Entry 5OFA (X-ray diffraction, 2.57 A resolution); this record covers chains B and A.

== Chain B (and A) ==
Protein: MORC family CW-type zinc finger protein 2
Source organism: Homo sapiens
Notes: chain A of this document is another copy of the same molecule, construct and numbering; everything in this record applies to it too
UniProtKB: Q9Y6X9 (MORC2_HUMAN); numbering as in UniProt (aligned over 1-603)
Sequence (606 residues; numbered -2 to 603; the number before each row is that of its first residue; numbers below 1 keep their minus sign (Gly-2 is residue -2)):
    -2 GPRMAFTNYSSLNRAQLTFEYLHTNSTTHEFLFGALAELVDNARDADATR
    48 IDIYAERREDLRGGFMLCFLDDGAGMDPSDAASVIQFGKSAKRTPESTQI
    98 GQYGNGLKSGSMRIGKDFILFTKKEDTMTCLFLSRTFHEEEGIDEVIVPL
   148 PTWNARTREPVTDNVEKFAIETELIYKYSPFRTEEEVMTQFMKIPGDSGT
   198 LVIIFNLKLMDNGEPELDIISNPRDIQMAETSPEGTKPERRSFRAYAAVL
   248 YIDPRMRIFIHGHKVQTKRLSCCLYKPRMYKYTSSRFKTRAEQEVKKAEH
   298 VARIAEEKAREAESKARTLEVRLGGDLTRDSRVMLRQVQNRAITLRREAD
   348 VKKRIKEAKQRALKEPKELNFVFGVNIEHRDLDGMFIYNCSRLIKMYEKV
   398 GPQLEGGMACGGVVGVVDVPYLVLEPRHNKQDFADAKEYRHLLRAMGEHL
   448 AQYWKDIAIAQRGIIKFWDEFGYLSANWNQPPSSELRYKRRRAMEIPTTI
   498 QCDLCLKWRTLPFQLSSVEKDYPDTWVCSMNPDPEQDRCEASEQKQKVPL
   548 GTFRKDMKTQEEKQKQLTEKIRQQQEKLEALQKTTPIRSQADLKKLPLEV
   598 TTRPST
Unresolved in the structure: -2 to 4, 228-230, 321-323, 551-603 (chain A: -2 to 3, 228-232, 510-520, 551-603)
Differences from the reference sequence: expression tag (-2 to 0); engineered mutation Arg424 (Thr in Q9Y6X9)
Bound ions: Mg2+: Asn39 (together with AMP-PNP); Zn2+: Cys499, Cys502, Cys525, Cys536
Small-molecule neighbours: AMP-PNP (ANP; phosphoaminophosphonic acid-adenylate ester): Glu35, Asn39, Ala40, Ala43, Asp68, Gly72, Met73, Val81, Lys86, Ser87, Lys89, Ile97, Gly98, Gln99, Tyr100, Gly101, Asn102, Gly103, Leu104, Lys105, Thr197, Lys427
Curated features (UniProtKB/Swiss-Prot):
  - zinc finger: Ala490 to Lys544 (CW-type)
  - binding site (ATP): Asn39, Ser87 to Lys89, Gln99 to Lys105, Lys427
  - binding site (Mg(2+)): Asn39
  - binding site (Zn(2+)): Cys499, Cys502, Cys525, Cys536
  - modified residue: Ala2 (N-acetylalanine), Thr582 (Phosphothreonine), Ser602 (Phosphoserine)
  - natural variant: Thr24 (T24I: In DIGFAN), Glu27 (E27K: In DIGFAN), Ser87 (S87L: In CMT2Z and DIGFAN), Ala88 (A88V: In DIGFAN), Gln96 (Q96E: In CMT2Z; uncertain significance), Arg132 (R132C: In DIGFAN), Glu236 (E236G: In CMT2Z), Arg252 (R252W: In CMT2Z), Arg266 (R266S: In DIGFAN), Ser388 (S388R: In DIGFAN), Tyr394 (Y394C: In DIGFAN and CMT2Z), Gln400 (Q400R: In CMT2Z), 6 further natural variant entries in UniProt
  - mutagenesis: Tyr18 (Y18A: Abolishes homodimerization. No effect on ATPase activity. Loss of HUSH-dependent gene silencing), Asn39 (N39A: Loss of ATP-binding and ATPase activity. Does not homodimerizes. Seems to abolish chromatin compaction), Asp68 (D68A: Loss of ATP-binding and ATPase activity. Loss of binding to ATP and ATPase activity; when associated with A-69. Prevents chromatin remodeling), Asp69 (D69A: No effect on binding to ATP and ATPase activity; when associated with A-68), Arg266 (R266A: Increases HUSH-dependent gene silencing), Arg319 (R319E: No effect on HUSH-dependent gene silencing), Arg326 (R326E: Loss of HUSH-dependent gene silencing. Decreases dsDNA-binding affinity; when associated with E-329 and E-333), Arg329 (R329E: Loss of HUSH-dependent gene silencing. Decreases dsDNA-binding affinity; when associated with E-326 and E-333), Arg333 (R333E: Loss of HUSH-dependent gene silencing. Decreases dsDNA-binding affinity; when associated with E-326 and E-329), Arg344 (R344E: No effect on HUSH-dependent gene silencing), Arg351 (R351E: No effect on HUSH-dependent gene silencing), Arg358 (R358E: No effect on HUSH-dependent gene silencing)
What the authors report for this chain:
  - self-association interface (contacts with another copy of this molecule); pairs are residue here / residue on that copy: Glu27-Arg424 (salt bridge)
  - mutagenesis - N39A: abolished binding to Mg2+/AMPPNP
  - mutagenesis - N39A: abolished catalytic activity on ATP
  - mutagenesis - D68A: decreased stability (proposed by the authors, not directly observed)
  - mutagenesis - Y18A: increased expression
  - mutagenesis - Y18A: increased catalytic activity on ATP
  - mutagenesis - R326E/R329E/R333E: unchanged catalytic activity
  - disease-associated variants - S87L, R252W: decreased catalytic activity on ATP
  - mutagenesis - D68A, R266A: decreased expression
  - mutagenesis - Y18A: unchanged binding to another copy of this molecule
  - mutagenesis - N39A: abolished binding to AMP-PNP
  - mutagenesis - N39A: unchanged stability
  - mutagenesis - R326E/R329E/R333E: decreased binding to 601 DNA

== Interface between chain B and chain A ==
Pairs across the interface (108; chain B residue first):
  Asn5(B) with Ile167(A)
  Tyr6(B) with Phe134(A); Glu138(A), hydrogen bond; Ile140(A), hydrophobic; Ile144(A), hydrophobic; Ile167(A), hydrophobic
  Ser8(B) with Glu163(A), hydrogen bond; Lys164(A), hydrogen bond (backbone-side chain)
  Leu9(B) with Ile144(A), hydrophobic; Ile167(A), hydrophobic; Leu171(A), hydrophobic
  Asn10(B) with Ile144(A); Val145(A), hydrogen bond (backbone-backbone); Leu147(A); Lys164(A)
  Arg11(B) with Ile82(A); Glu142(A), salt bridge; Val143(A)
  Ala12(B) with Leu14(A), hydrophobic; Ile82(A); Val143(A), hydrogen bond (backbone-backbone)
  Gln13(B) with Leu14(A); Ile82(A), hydrogen bond (backbone-backbone); Gln83(A), hydrogen bond; Phe84(A), hydrogen bond (backbone-backbone)
  Leu14(B) with Ala12(A); Gln13(A); Leu14(A), hydrophobic; Phe84(A)
  Thr15(B) with Gln83(A); Phe84(A), hydrogen bond (side chain-backbone); Gly85(A); Lys86(A)
  Glu17(B) with Gly85(A); Arg90(A)
  Tyr18(B) with Tyr18(A); Asn22(A), hydrogen bond; Phe84(A); Gly85(A); Asn102(A), hydrogen bond
  Thr21(B) with Tyr100(A), hydrogen bond (side chain-backbone); His425(A)
  Asn22(B) with Tyr18(A), hydrogen bond
  Thr24(B) with Tyr100(A); Arg424(A); His425(A), hydrogen bond (side chain-backbone)
  Thr25(B) with Arg424(A); His425(A)
  Glu27(B) with Arg424(A), salt bridge; Ala431(A); Ala433(A)
  Ile82(B) with Arg11(A); Ala12(A); Gln13(A), hydrogen bond (backbone-backbone)
  Gln83(B) with Gln13(A), hydrogen bond; Thr15(A)
  Phe84(B) with Ala12(A), hydrophobic; Gln13(A), hydrogen bond (backbone-backbone); Leu14(A); Thr15(A), hydrogen bond (backbone-side chain); Tyr18(A)
  Gly85(B) with Thr15(A); Glu17(A); Tyr18(A)
  Lys86(B) with Thr15(A)
  Arg90(B) with Glu17(A)
  Tyr100(B) with Thr21(A), hydrogen bond (backbone-side chain); Thr24(A)
  Asn102(B) with Tyr18(A), hydrogen bond
  Phe134(B) with Tyr6(A)
  Glu138(B) with Tyr6(A), hydrogen bond
  Glu142(B) with Arg11(A), salt bridge
  Val143(B) with Asn10(A); Arg11(A); Ala12(A), hydrogen bond (backbone-backbone)
  Ile144(B) with Tyr6(A), hydrophobic; Leu9(A), hydrophobic; Asn10(A); Arg11(A)
  Val145(B) with Asn10(A), hydrogen bond (backbone-backbone)
  Lys164(B) with Ser8(A), hydrogen bond (side chain-backbone); Leu9(A); Asn10(A), hydrogen bond
  Ile167(B) with Asn5(A); Tyr6(A), hydrophobic
  Glu168(B) with Leu9(A); Asn10(A)
  Leu171(B) with Tyr6(A); Leu9(A), hydrophobic
  Asp208(B) with Arg283(A), salt bridge; Arg287(A), salt bridge; Gln290(A)
  Glu227(B) with Lys434(A)
  Arg283(B) with Asp208(A), salt bridge
  Arg287(B) with Asp208(A), salt bridge
  Arg424(B) with Thr24(A); Thr25(A); Glu27(A), salt bridge; Asn426(A)
  His425(B) with Thr21(A); Thr24(A), hydrogen bond (backbone-side chain); Thr25(A); His425(A)
  Phe430(B) with Glu27(A)
  Ala431(B) with Glu27(A)
  Ala433(B) with Glu27(A)
  Lys434(B) with Glu227(A)
  Arg437(B) with Glu227(A), salt bridge
Also at the interface, not in a pair above, chain B (54 interface residues in all): His20, Ile140, Pro146, Leu147, Asn161, Thr286, Pro423, Asn426
Also at the interface, not in a pair above, chain A (53 interface residues in all): Thr4, His20, Asn161, Pro423, Phe430
Interface features reported in the paper:
  - hot spots on chain B (mutagenesis) - Y18A: abolished binding to 2 mM AMPPNP

== Summary ==
Chain B and chain A form an interface of 54 and 53 residues respectively; the contacts include 26 hydrogen
bonds and 9 salt bridges. Polar pairs include Arg11(B)-Glu142(A), Glu27(B)-Arg424(A) and Asp208(B)-Arg283(A).
From the paper: S87L and R252W of chain B reduce catalytic activity on ATP; a self-association interface
involving Glu27(B) and Arg424(B); 7 substitutions were tested in all.
Both chains are MORC family CW-type zinc finger protein 2 (Homo sapiens). Entry 5OFA (Crystal structure of
human MORC2 (residues 1-603) with spinal muscular atrophy mutation T424R) was determined by X-ray diffraction,
deposited together with 5OFB.
